Entry 9CA2 (X-ray diffraction, 2.80 A resolution); this record covers chain A.

# Chain A
Protein: Carbonic anhydrase II
Source organism: Homo sapiens
Notes: EC 4.2.1.1
UniProt: P00918 (CAH2_HUMAN); the author numbering skips numbers that UniProt does not, so the offset changes along the chain: 2-125 = UniProt 1-124; 127-261 = UniProt 125-259
Sequence (260 residues; row label = number of the first residue in the row; note: 1 number in that range is skipped by the numbering (no residue carries it; nothing is unmodelled there)):
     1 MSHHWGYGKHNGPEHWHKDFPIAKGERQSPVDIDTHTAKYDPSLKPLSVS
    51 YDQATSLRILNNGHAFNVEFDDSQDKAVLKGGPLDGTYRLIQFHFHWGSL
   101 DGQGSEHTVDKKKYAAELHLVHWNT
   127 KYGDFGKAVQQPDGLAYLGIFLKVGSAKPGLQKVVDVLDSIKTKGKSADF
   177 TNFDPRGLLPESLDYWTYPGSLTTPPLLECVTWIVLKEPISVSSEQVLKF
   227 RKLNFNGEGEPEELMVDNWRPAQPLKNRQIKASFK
Unresolved in the structure: 1-4, 261
Construct notes: conflict Tyr143 (Val141 in P00918)
Bound ions: Zn2+: His94, His96, His119; Hg2+: Val135, Gln137, Cys206

# In short
His94, His96 and His119 coordinate Zn2+. Val135, Gln137 and Cys206 form the Hg2+ site.
Chain A is Carbonic anhydrase II (Homo sapiens); the structure, Engineering the hydrophobic pocket of carbonic
anhydrase II, was determined by X-ray diffraction (same publication as 4CA2, 6CA2, 7CA2 and 8CA2).
